PDB entry 4LFI | X-ray diffraction, 1.85 A resolution | chains A and B

[Chain A (and B)]
Protein: Casein kinase II subunit alpha
Source organism: Saccharomyces cerevisiae
Notes: EC 2.7.11.1; chain B of this document is another copy of the same molecule, construct and numbering; everything in this record applies to it too
UniProtKB: P15790 (CSK21_YEAST); residue numbers follow UniProt; this construct covers 1-372
Amino-acid sequence (374 residues; each row starts with the number of its first residue; numbers below 1 keep their minus sign (Gly-1 is residue -1)):
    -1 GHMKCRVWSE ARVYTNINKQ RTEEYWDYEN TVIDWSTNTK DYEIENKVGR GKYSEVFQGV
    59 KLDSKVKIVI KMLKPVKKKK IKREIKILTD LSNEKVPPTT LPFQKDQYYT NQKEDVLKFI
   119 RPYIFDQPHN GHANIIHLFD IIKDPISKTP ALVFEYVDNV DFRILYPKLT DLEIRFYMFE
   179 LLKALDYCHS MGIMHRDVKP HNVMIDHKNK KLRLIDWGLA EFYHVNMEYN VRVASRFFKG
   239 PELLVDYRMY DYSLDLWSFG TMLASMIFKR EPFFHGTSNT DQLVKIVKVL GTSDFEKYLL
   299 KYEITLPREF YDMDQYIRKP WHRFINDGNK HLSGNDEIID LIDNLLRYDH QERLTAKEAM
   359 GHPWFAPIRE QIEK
Disordered / not traced: -1 to 1, 372 (chain B: -1 to 0, 372)
Differences from the reference sequence: expression tag (-1 to 0)
Bound ions: Mn2+ site 1: Asn200, Asp214 (together with GMP-PNP); Mn2+ site 2: Asp214 (together with GMP-PNP)
Ligand contacts: GMP-PNP (GNP; phosphoaminophosphonic acid-guanylate ester): Val46, Gly47, Arg48, Gly49, Lys50, Tyr51, Ser52, Val54, Val67, Lys69, Glu153, Tyr154, Val155, Asn157, Asp195, Lys197, His199, Asn200, Met202, Ile213, Asp214

[Interface between chain A and chain B]
Pairs across the interface (11; chain A residue first):
  Asp159(A) - Ile162(B)
  Arg161(A) - Arg161(B)
  Arg161(A) - Ile162(B)
  Ile162(A) - Asp159(B)
  Ile162(A) - Arg161(B)
  Arg268(A) - Asn324(B)
  Arg268(A) - Gly326(B)
  Lys317(A) - Asp325(B)  salt bridge
  Asn324(A) - Arg268(B)
  Asp325(A) - Lys317(B)
  Gly326(A) - Arg268(B)
Interface residues without a listed pair, chain A (9 interface residues in all): Lys166
Interface residues without a listed pair, chain B (9 interface residues in all): Lys166

[In short]
The chain A/chain B interface involves 9 residues from each chain, with 1 salt bridge. The salt-bridged pair
is Lys317(A)-Asp325(B). Ligands of chain A: GMP-PNP. Asn200(A) and Asp214(A) coordinate Mn2+ site 1.
Chain A and chain B are both Casein kinase II subunit alpha (Saccharomyces cerevisiae); the structure, Crystal
structure of scCK2 alpha in complex with GMPPNP, was determined by X-ray diffraction (same publication as
4JQE, 4JR7 and 4MWH).
